Entry 4K1Z (X-ray diffraction, 2.30 A resolution); this record covers chains A and C of the 4 polymer chains in the assembly.

# Chain A (and C)
Protein: Canavalia boliviana lectin
Organism: Canavalia boliviana
Notes: chain C of this document is another copy of the same molecule, construct and numbering; everything in this record applies to it too
Amino-acid sequence (237 residues; numbered 1 to 237; the number before each row is that of its first residue):
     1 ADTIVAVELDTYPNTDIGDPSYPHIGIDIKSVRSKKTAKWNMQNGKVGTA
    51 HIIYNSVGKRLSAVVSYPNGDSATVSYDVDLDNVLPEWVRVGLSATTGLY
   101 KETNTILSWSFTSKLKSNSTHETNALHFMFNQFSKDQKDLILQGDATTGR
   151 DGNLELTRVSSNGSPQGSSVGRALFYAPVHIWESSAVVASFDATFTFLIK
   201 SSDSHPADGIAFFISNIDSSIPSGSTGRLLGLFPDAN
Metal / ion sites: Mn2+: Glu8, Asp10, Asp19, His24; Ca2+: Asp10, Tyr12, Asn14, Asp19; Cd2+: Asp80, Asp82
Reported in the primary citation:
  - binding site for methyl alpha-D-mannopyranoside: Tyr12, Leu99, Tyr100

# Chain A / chain C interface
Contacting residue pairs (44; chain A residue first):
  His51(A) with Lys116(C); Val187(C); Val188(C)
  Ile53(A) with Asn55(C)
  Asn55(A) with Ile53(C)
  Val57(A) with Ser62(C); Thr74(C); Ser76(C)
  Gly58(A) with Arg60(C), hydrogen bond (backbone-side chain); Ser62(C); Ser76(C)
  Arg60(A) with Gly58(C); Arg60(C); Asp78(C), salt bridge
  Ser62(A) with Val57(C); Gly58(C)
  Ala63(A) with Val57(C)
  Val64(A) with Val188(C), hydrophobic
  Ser66(A) with Val187(C)
  Tyr67(A) with Asn118(C)
  Pro68(A) with Asn118(C); Thr120(C)
  Gly70(A) with Asn118(C)
  Thr74(A) with Val57(C)
  Ser76(A) with Val57(C); Gly58(C)
  Asp78(A) with Arg60(C), salt bridge
  Ser108(A) with His121(C), hydrogen bond
  Lys116(A) with His51(C); Thr194(C)
  Asn118(A) with Tyr67(C); Pro68(C)
  Thr120(A) with Pro68(C)
  His121(A) with Ser108(C), hydrogen bond; Asn131(C); Thr196(C)
  Asn131(A) with His121(C), hydrogen bond
  Val187(A) with His51(C); Ser66(C)
  Val188(A) with His51(C); Ile53(C), hydrophobic; Val64(C), hydrophobic
  Thr194(A) with Lys116(C)
  Thr196(A) with His121(C)
Interface residues without a listed pair, chain A (29 interface residues in all): Val47, Thr49, Lys59
Interface residues without a listed pair, chain C (28 interface residues in all): Val47, Thr49, Ala63, Gly70

# In short
The interface between chain A and chain C involves 29 residues on one side and 28 on the other, with 4
hydrogen bonds and 2 salt bridges. Polar pairs include Arg60(A)-Asp78(C), Gly58(A)-Arg60(C) and
Ser108(A)-His121(C). Glu8(A), Asp10(A), Asp19(A) and His24(A) coordinate Mn2+. The paper reports a binding
site for methyl alpha-D-mannopyranoside at Tyr12(A), Leu99(A) and Tyr100(A).
Both chains are Canavalia boliviana lectin (Canavalia boliviana). Entry 4K1Z (Crystal structure of Canavalia
boliviana lectin in complex with Man1-4Man-OMe) was determined by X-ray diffraction together with 4K1Y, 4K20
and 4K21 from the same study.
